Entry 6L5Q (X-ray diffraction, 2.89 A resolution); this record covers chain A.

[Chain A]
Name: GgCGT
From: Glycyrrhiza glabra
Sequence (474 residues; numbered -1 to 472; the number before each row is that of its first residue; numbers below 1 keep their minus sign (Gly-1 is residue -1)):
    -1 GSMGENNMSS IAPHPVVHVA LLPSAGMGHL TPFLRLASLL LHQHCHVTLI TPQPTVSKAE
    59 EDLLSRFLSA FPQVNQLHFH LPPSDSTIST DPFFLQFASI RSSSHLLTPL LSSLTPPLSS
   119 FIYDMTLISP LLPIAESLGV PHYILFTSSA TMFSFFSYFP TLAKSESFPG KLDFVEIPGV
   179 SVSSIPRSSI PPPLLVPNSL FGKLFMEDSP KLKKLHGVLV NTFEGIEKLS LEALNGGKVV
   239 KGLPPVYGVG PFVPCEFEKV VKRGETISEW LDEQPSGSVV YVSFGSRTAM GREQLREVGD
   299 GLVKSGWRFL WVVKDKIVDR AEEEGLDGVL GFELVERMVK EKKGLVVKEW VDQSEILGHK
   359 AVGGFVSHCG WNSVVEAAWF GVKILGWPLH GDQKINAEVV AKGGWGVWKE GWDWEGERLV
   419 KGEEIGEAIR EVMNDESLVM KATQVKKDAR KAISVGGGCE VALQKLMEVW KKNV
Unresolved in the structure: -1 to 15, 82-89, 259-262, 315-324, 470-472
Ligand contacts: galactose-uridine-5'-diphosphate (GDU): Met25, Gly26, His27, Thr29, Arg33, Thr145, Ser146, Ser281, Gly283, Ser284, Arg285, Val310, Lys312, Glu347, Trp348, Val349, Gln351, His366, Gly368, Trp369, Asn370, Ser371, Glu374, His388, Asp390, Gln391, Asn394

[In short]
Ligands of chain A: galactose-uridine-5'-diphosphate.
Chain A is GgCGT (Glycyrrhiza glabra); the structure, crystal structure of GgCGT in complex with UDP-Gal, was
determined by X-ray diffraction, deposited together with 6L5P, 6L5R, 6L5S and 6L7H.
